8UTV - chains B and K of the 4 polymer chains in the assembly; structure by electron microscopy, 3.00 A resolution.

Chain B:
Protein: Tubulin beta-2B chain
Source organism: Sus scrofa
Reference sequence: A0A287AGU7 (A0A287AGU7_PIG); numbering as in UniProt (aligned over 1-445)
Chain sequence (445 residues; numbered 1 to 445; the number before each row is that of its first residue):
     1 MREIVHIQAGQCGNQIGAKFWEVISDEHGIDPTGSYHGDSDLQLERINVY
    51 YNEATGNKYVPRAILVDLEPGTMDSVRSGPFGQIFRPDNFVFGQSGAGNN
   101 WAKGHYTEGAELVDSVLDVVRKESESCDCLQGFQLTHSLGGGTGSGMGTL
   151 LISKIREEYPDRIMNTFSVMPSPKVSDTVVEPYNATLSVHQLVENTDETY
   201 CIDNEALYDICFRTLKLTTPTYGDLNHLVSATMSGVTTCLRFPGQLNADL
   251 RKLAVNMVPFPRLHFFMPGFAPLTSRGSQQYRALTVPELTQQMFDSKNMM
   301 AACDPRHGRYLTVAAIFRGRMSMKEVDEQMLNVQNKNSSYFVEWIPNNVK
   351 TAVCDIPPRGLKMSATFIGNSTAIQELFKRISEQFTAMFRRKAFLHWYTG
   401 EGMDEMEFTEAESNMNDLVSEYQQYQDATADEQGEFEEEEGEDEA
Not modelled in the structure: 435-445
Small-molecule neighbours:
  - GDP (guanosine-5'-diphosphate): G10, Q11, C12, Q15, N99, S138, G141, G142, T143, G144, V169, D177, E181, N204, Y222, L225, N226
  - taxol (TA1): E22, V23, D26, E27, L215, L217, D224, H227, L228, A231, S234, F270, P272, L273, T274, R276, Q279, R318, P358, R359, G360, L361

Chain K:
Protein: Kinesin-like protein KIF1A
Source organism: Homo sapiens
Reference sequence: Q12756 (KIF1A_HUMAN); numbering as in UniProt (aligned over 1-393)
Chain sequence (438 residues; row label = number of the first residue in the row):
     1 MAGASVKVAVRVRPFNSREMSRDSKCIIQMSGSTTTIVNPKQPKETPKSF
    51 SFDYSYWSHTSPEDINYASQKQVYRDIGEEMLQHAFEGYNVCIFAYGQTG
   101 AGKSYTMMGKQEKDQQGIIPQLCEDLFSRINDTTNDNMSYSVEVSYMEIY
   151 CERVRDLLNPKNKGNLRVREHPLLGPYVEDLSKLAVTSYNDIQDLMDSGN
   201 KARTVAATNMNETSSRSHAVFNIIFTQKRHDAETNITTEKVSKISLVDLA
   251 GSERADSTGAKGTRLKEGANINKSLTTLGKVISALAEMDSGPNKNKKKKK
   301 TDFILYRDSVLTWLLRENLGGNSRTAMVAALSPADINYDETLSTLRYADR
   351 AKQIRCNAVINEDPNNKLIRELKDEVTRLRDLLYAQGLGDITDGAGVKQL
   401 EDKVEELASKNYHLENEVARLKKLVEFTSAWSHPQFEK
Not modelled in the structure: 1-3, 358-438
Construct notes: engineered mutation L305 (Pro in Q12756); linker (394-425); expression tag (426-438)
Small-molecule neighbours: ADP (adenosine-5'-diphosphate): R11, R13, P14, N16, S58, Y67, T99, G100, G102, S104, Y105, T213

How chain B and chain K interact:
Residue-residue contacts (17; chain B residue first):
  P160(B) - K266(K)
  D161(B) - K266(K)  salt bridge
  R262(B) - R307(K)
  R262(B) - D308(K)
  M406(B) - P172(K)
  T409(B) - P172(K)
  E410(B) - R169(K)  salt bridge
  S413(B) - R307(K)
  N414(B) - R307(K)  hydrogen bond
  D417(B) - R307(K)  salt bridge
  S420(B) - F303(K)
  E421(B) - F303(K)
  E421(B) - L305(K)
  Q424(B) - F303(K)
  Q424(B) - L305(K)
  Y425(B) - L305(K)
  G434(B) - K299(K)
Interface residues without a listed pair, chain B (15 interface residues in all): E157
Interface residues without a listed pair, chain K (11 interface residues in all): R153, H171, Y177

In short:
Chain B and chain K form an interface of 15 and 11 residues respectively, with 1 hydrogen bond and 3 salt
bridges. Polar contacts include D161(B)-K266(K), E410(B)-R169(K) and D417(B)-R307(K). Chain B binds GDP and
taxol. Chain K binds ADP.
Chain B is Tubulin beta-2B chain (Sus scrofa) and chain K is Kinesin-like protein KIF1A (Homo sapiens); the
structure, KIF1A[1-393] P305L mutant ADP bound in complex with a microtubule, was determined by electron
microscopy (same publication as 8UTN, 8UTO, 8UTP, 8UTQ, 8UTR, 8UTS and 4 further entries).
